8WL2 - chains A and B of the 213 polymer chains in the assembly; structure by electron microscopy, 3.40 A resolution.

== Chain A (and B) ==
Molecule: Flagellar L-ring protein
From: Salmonella enterica subsp. enterica serovar Typhimurium str. LT2
Notes: chain B of this document is another copy of the same molecule, construct and numbering; everything in this record applies to it too
UniProt: P0A1N8 (FLGH_SALTY); numbering as in UniProt (aligned over 1-232)
Amino-acid sequence (232 residues; numbered 1 to 232; the number before each row is that of its first residue):
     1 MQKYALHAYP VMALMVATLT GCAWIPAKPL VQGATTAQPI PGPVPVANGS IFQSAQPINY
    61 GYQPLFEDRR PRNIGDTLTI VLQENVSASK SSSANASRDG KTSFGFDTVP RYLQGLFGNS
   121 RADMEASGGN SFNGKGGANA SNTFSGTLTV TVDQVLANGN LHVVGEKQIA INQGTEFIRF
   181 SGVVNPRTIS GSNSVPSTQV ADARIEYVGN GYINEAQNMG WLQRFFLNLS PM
Unresolved in the structure: 1-21
Curated features (UniProtKB/Swiss-Prot):
  - lipidation: C22 (N-palmitoyl cysteine)

== Interface between chain A and chain B ==
Residue-residue contacts (129; chain A residue first):
  Y62(A) - F52(B)  hydrophobic
  Y62(A) - Q53(B)
  I74(A) - A37(B)  hydrophobic
  I74(A) - Q38(B)
  I74(A) - P39(B)
  G75(A) - A37(B)
  E84(A) - K167(B)  salt bridge
  N85(A) - S145(B)
  N85(A) - G146(B)
  V86(A) - F144(B)  hydrophobic
  V86(A) - S145(B)
  V86(A) - Y207(B)  hydrophobic
  S87(A) - F144(B)
  S87(A) - S145(B)  hydrogen bond (backbone-backbone)
  A88(A) - T143(B)
  A88(A) - F144(B)  hydrophobic
  S89(A) - N142(B)
  S89(A) - T143(B)  hydrogen bond (backbone-backbone)
  K90(A) - S141(B)
  K90(A) - N142(B)
  S91(A) - A140(B)
  S91(A) - S141(B)  hydrogen bond (backbone-backbone)
  S92(A) - N139(B)
  S92(A) - A140(B)
  S93(A) - A138(B)
  S93(A) - N139(B)  hydrogen bond
  A94(A) - G137(B)
  N95(A) - G136(B)
  N95(A) - G137(B)  hydrogen bond (backbone-backbone)
  A96(A) - K135(B)
  S97(A) - G134(B)
  S97(A) - K135(B)  hydrogen bond (backbone-backbone)
  R98(A) - F132(B)
  R98(A) - N133(B)
  D99(A) - F132(B)
  D99(A) - N133(B)  hydrogen bond (backbone-backbone)
  G100(A) - S131(B)
  K101(A) - N130(B)
  K101(A) - S131(B)  hydrogen bond (backbone-backbone)
  T102(A) - G129(B)
  T102(A) - N130(B)
  S103(A) - G128(B)
  S103(A) - G129(B)  hydrogen bond (backbone-backbone)
  F104(A) - S127(B)
  G105(A) - A126(B)
  G105(A) - S127(B)  hydrogen bond (backbone-backbone)
  F106(A) - E125(B)
  F106(A) - A126(B)  hydrophobic
  D107(A) - E125(B)  hydrogen bond (backbone-backbone)
  T108(A) - D123(B)
  T108(A) - M124(B)
  T108(A) - E125(B)  hydrogen bond (backbone-backbone)
  V109(A) - D123(B)
  P110(A) - R121(B)
  P110(A) - D123(B)
  P110(A) - M124(B)
  R111(A) - R121(B)  hydrogen bond (backbone-backbone)
  A140(A) - Y207(B)  hydrophobic
  S141(A) - E176(B)
  S141(A) - Y207(B)
  N142(A) - I169(B)
  N142(A) - E176(B)
  N142(A) - Y207(B)  hydrogen bond
  T143(A) - I171(B)
  T151(A) - A37(B)
  V152(A) - A37(B)
  D153(A) - A37(B)
  A157(A) - Y60(B)
  N158(A) - Y60(B)
  N158(A) - G75(B)
  N158(A) - D76(B)  hydrogen bond
  G159(A) - Y60(B)
  N160(A) - T77(B)
  V164(A) - A34(B)
  V164(A) - T35(B)
  G165(A) - T35(B)
  E166(A) - T35(B)  hydrogen bond
  R179(A) - V31(B)
  S181(A) - V31(B)
  N185(A) - T77(B)  hydrogen bond
  R187(A) - R69(B)
  T188(A) - R69(B)
  T198(A) - T147(B)
  T198(A) - T149(B)  hydrogen bond (backbone-side chain)
  Q199(A) - T79(B)
  Q199(A) - T149(B)
  V200(A) - T149(B)  hydrogen bond (backbone-side chain)
  A201(A) - T77(B)
  A201(A) - T149(B)
  A201(A) - T151(B)
  A201(A) - E166(B)
  D202(A) - E166(B)
  A203(A) - K167(B)
  A203(A) - Q168(B)  hydrogen bond (backbone-backbone)
  R204(A) - V31(B)
  R204(A) - E166(B)  salt bridge
  R204(A) - Q168(B)
  I205(A) - L30(B)
  I205(A) - Q168(B)  hydrogen bond (backbone-backbone)
  I205(A) - I169(B)
  I205(A) - A170(B)  hydrogen bond (backbone-backbone)
  E206(A) - P29(B)
  E206(A) - L30(B)  hydrogen bond (side chain-backbone)
  E206(A) - V31(B)  hydrogen bond (side chain-backbone)
  E206(A) - A170(B)
  Y207(A) - A170(B)  hydrogen bond (backbone-backbone)
  Y207(A) - I171(B)
  Y207(A) - N172(B)  hydrogen bond (backbone-backbone)
  N214(A) - Q173(B)
  E215(A) - W24(B)
  Q217(A) - N172(B)  hydrogen bond
  Q217(A) - Q173(B)
  Q217(A) - Y212(B)  hydrogen bond (backbone-side chain)
  N218(A) - A23(B)
  N218(A) - Q173(B)  hydrogen bond
  M219(A) - C22(B)  hydrogen bond (backbone-side chain)
  M219(A) - Y212(B)  hydrophobic
  R224(A) - Y212(B)
  R224(A) - E215(B)  salt bridge
  L227(A) - Y212(B)
  L227(A) - A216(B)
  N228(A) - E215(B)  hydrogen bond
  L229(A) - W221(B)  hydrogen bond (backbone-side chain)
  S230(A) - W221(B)  hydrogen bond (backbone-side chain)
  P231(A) - G220(B)
  P231(A) - W221(B)
  P231(A) - L222(B)  hydrogen bond (backbone-backbone)
  P231(A) - Q223(B)  hydrogen bond (backbone-backbone)
  M232(A) - Q223(B)
Other interface residues (no listed pair), chain A (77 interface residues in all): Y112, F144, V155, L156, F180
Other interface residues (no listed pair), chain B (70 interface residues in all): T36, I40, A122, L148, I178, G211

== Summary ==
Chain A and chain B form an interface of 77 and 70 residues respectively, with 35 hydrogen bonds and 3 salt
bridges. Polar contacts include E84(A)-K167(B), R204(A)-E166(B) and R224(A)-E215(B).
Both chains are Flagellar L-ring protein (Salmonella enterica subsp. enterica serovar Typhimurium str. LT2).
Entry 8WL2 (Cryo-EM structure of the membrane-anchored part of the flagellar motor-hook complex in the CW
state) was determined by electron microscopy (same publication as 8WHT, 8WIW, 8WK3, 8WK4, 8WKI, 8WKK and 11
further entries).
